Entry 2J6C (X-ray diffraction, 1.30 A resolution); this record covers chain A.

# Chain A
Molecule: AFV3-109
From: Acidianus filamentous virus 1
Amino-acid sequence (109 residues; row label = number of the first residue in the row):
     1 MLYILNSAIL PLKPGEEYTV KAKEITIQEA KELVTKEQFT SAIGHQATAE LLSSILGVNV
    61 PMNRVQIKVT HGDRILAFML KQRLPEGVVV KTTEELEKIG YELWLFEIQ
From the paper describing this entry:
  - binding site for glycerol: N6, H45, T48, L80, E86, V90

# In short
The paper reports a binding site for glycerol at N6, H45 and T48 among others.
Chain A is AFV3-109 (Acidianus filamentous virus 1); the structure, crystal structure of AFV3-109, a highly
conserved protein from crenarchaeal viruses, was determined by X-ray diffraction.
